Entry 8V6J (electron microscopy, 11.11 A resolution (very low resolution: no residue pairs are listed; an interface is given only as per-side residue counts)); this record covers chains A and E of the 6 polymer chains in the assembly.

== Chain A ==
Name: DNA polymerase alpha catalytic subunit
From: Xenopus laevis
Notes: EC 2.7.7.7
UniProt: Q9DE46 (DPOLA_XENLA); residues 335-1458 here = UniProt positions 335-1458
Chain sequence (1127 residues; each row starts with the number of its first residue):
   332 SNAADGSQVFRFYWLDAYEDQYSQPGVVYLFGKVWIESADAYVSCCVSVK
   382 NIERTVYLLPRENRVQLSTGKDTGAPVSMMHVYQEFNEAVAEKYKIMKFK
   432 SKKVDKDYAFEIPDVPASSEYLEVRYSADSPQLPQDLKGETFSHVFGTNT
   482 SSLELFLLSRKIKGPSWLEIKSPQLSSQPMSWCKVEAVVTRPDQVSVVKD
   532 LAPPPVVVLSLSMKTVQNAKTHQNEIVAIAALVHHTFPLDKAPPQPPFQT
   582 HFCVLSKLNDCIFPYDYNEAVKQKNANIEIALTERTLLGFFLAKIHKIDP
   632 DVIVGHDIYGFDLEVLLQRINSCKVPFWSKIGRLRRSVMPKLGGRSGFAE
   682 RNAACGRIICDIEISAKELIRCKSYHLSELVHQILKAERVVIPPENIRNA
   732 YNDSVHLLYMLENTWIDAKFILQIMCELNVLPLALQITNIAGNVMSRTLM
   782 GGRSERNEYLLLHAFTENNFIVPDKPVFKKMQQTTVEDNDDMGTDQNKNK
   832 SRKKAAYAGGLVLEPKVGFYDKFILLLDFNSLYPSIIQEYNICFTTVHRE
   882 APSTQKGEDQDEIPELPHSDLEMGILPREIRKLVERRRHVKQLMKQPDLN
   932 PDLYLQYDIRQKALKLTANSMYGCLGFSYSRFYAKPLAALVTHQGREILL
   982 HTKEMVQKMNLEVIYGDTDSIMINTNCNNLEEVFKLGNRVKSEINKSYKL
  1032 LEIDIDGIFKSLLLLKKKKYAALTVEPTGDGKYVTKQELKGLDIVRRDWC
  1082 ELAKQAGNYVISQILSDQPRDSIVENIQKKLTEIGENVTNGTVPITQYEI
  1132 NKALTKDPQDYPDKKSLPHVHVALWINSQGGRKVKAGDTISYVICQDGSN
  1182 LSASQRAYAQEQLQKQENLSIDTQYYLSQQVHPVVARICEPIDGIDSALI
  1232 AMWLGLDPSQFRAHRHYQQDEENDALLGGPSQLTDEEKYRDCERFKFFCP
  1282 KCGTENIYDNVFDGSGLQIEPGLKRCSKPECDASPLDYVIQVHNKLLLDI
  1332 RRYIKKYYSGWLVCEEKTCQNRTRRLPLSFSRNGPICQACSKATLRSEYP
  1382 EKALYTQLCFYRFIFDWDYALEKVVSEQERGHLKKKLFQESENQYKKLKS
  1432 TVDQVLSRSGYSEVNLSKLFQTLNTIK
Disordered / not traced: 332-338, 809-835, 883-891, 1243-1270, 1453-1458
Differences from the reference sequence: expression tag (332-334)
Ion coordination: Mg2+: Asp859, Phe860, Asp1000 (together with 2'-deoxyguanosine-5'-triphosphate); Zn2+ site 1: Cys1280, Cys1283, Cys1307, Cys1312; Zn2+ site 2: Cys1345, Cys1350, Cys1368, Cys1371
Small-molecule neighbours: 2'-deoxyguanosine-5'-triphosphate (DGT): Asp859, Phe860, Asn861, Ser862, Leu863, Tyr864, Pro865, Arg918, Lys922, Gln942, Lys946, Leu947, Asn950, Tyr953, Gly954, Asp1000
Swiss-Prot annotation at these positions:
  - zinc finger: Cys1280 to Pro1310 (CysA-type)
  - motif: Cys1345 to Cys1371 (CysB motif)
  - binding site (Zn(2+)): Cys1280, Cys1283, Cys1307, Cys1312, Cys1345, Cys1350, Cys1368, Cys1371

== Chain E ==
Molecule: DNA template
Sequence (50 nucleotides; row label = number of the first residue in the row):
     1 TGTATGTATGTATGTCGCTAAGTTCACGCAGTATCCTGTATGTATGTATG
Disordered / not traced: 1-12, 40-50

== Chain A / chain E interface ==
At this resolution (11 A) residue pairs are not listed: 34 residues of chain A and 14 of chain E lie at the interface.

== In short ==
34 residues of chain A and 14 residues of chain E are in contact. Bound to chain A:
2'-deoxyguanosine-5'-triphosphate. The Mg2+ site is built by Asp859(A), Phe860(A) and Asp1000(A). UniProt
lists 8 Zn2+-binding residues on chain A.
Chain A is DNA polymerase alpha catalytic subunit (Xenopus laevis) and chain E is DNA template; the structure,
DNA elongation complex (configuration 2) of Xenopus laevis DNA polymerase alpha-primase, was determined by
electron microscopy together with 8G99, 8G9F, 8G9L, 8G9N, 8G9O, 8UCU and 8 further entries from the same
study.
